Entry 1BQD (X-ray diffraction, 2.10 A resolution); this record covers chains A and B.

== Chain A (and B) ==
Molecule: Aspartate aminotransferase
From: Escherichia coli
Notes: EC 2.6.1.1; chain B of this document is another copy of the same molecule, construct and numbering; everything in this record applies to it too
UniProtKB: P00509 (AAT_ECOLI); the construct has insertions or renumbered stretches relative to UniProt, so the offset changes along the chain: 5-64 = UniProt 1-60; 66-126 = UniProt 61-121; 133-152 = UniProt 123-142; 154-231 = UniProt 143-220; 2 more segments
Sequence (396 residues; each row starts with the number of its first residue; note: 9 numbers in that range are skipped by the numbering (no residue carries them; nothing is unmodelled there)):
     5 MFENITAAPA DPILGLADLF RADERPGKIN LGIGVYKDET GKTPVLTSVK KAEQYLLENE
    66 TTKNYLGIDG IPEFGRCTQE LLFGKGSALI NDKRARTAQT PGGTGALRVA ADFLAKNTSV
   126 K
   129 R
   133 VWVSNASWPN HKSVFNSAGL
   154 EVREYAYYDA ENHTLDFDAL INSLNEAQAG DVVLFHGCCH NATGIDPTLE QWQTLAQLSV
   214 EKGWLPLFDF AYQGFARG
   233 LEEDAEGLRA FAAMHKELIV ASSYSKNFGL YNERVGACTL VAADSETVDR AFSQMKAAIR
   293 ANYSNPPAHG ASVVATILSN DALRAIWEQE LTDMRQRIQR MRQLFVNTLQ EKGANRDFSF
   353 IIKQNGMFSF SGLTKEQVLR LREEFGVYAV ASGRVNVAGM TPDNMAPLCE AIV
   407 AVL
Modified positions: K258 ((2S)-2-amino-6-[[3-hydroxy-2-methyl-5-(phosphonooxymethyl)pyridin-4-yl]methylideneamino]hexanoic acid; LLP)
Construct notes: engineered mutation A138 (Pro128 in P00509), A195 (Pro184 in P00509); modified residue (258)
Swiss-Prot annotation at these positions:
  - binding site (L-aspartate): G38, W140, N194, R386
  - modified residue: K258 (N6-(pyridoxal phosphate)lysine)

== How chain A and chain B interact ==
Contacting residue pairs (137):
  M5(A) - V125(B)  hydrophobic
  M5(A) - G183(B)
  M5(A) - L218(B)  hydrophobic
  M5(A) - E249(B)  hydrogen bond (backbone-side chain)
  F6(A) - F118(B)  hydrophobic
  F6(A) - E249(B)  hydrogen bond (backbone-side chain)
  F6(A) - L272(B)  hydrophobic
  F6(A) - V273(B)
  F6(A) - T279(B)
  F6(A) - R282(B)
  E7(A) - E249(B)
  E7(A) - R282(B)  hydrogen bond (backbone-side chain)
  I9(A) - F118(B)  hydrophobic
  I9(A) - N122(B)
  I9(A) - R282(B)  hydrogen bond (backbone-side chain)
  I9(A) - A283(B)  hydrophobic
  I9(A) - Q286(B)
  T10(A) - Q286(B)  hydrogen bond (backbone-side chain)
  A11(A) - R282(B)
  A11(A) - S285(B)
  A11(A) - Q286(B)
  A12(A) - S285(B)  hydrogen bond (backbone-side chain)
  A12(A) - Q286(B)
  D15(A) - R292(B)  salt bridge
  V39(A) - N69(B)
  V39(A) - Y70(B)  hydrophobic
  T47(A) - T66(B)
  T47(A) - T67(B)  hydrogen bond (backbone-side chain)
  P48(A) - T66(B)
  V49(A) - T66(B)
  V49(A) - T67(B)
  K54(A) - L61(B)  hydrogen bond (side chain-backbone)
  K54(A) - E64(B)  hydrogen bond (side chain-backbone)
  E57(A) - L61(B)
  E57(A) - K68(B)  salt bridge
  Q58(A) - L61(B)
  L61(A) - K54(B)  hydrogen bond (backbone-side chain)
  L61(A) - E57(B)
  L61(A) - Q58(B)
  L61(A) - L61(B)  hydrophobic
  E64(A) - K54(B)  hydrogen bond (backbone-side chain)
  T66(A) - T47(B)
  T66(A) - P48(B)
  T66(A) - V49(B)
  T67(A) - T47(B)  hydrogen bond (side chain-backbone)
  T67(A) - V49(B)
  K68(A) - V49(B)
  K68(A) - E57(B)  salt bridge
  K68(A) - G261(B)
  K68(A) - L262(B)
  K68(A) - Y263(B)
  K68(A) - N264(B)  hydrogen bond (backbone-backbone)
  K68(A) - E265(B)  salt bridge
  N69(A) - V39(B)
  N69(A) - N264(B)  hydrogen bond (backbone-side chain)
  Y70(A) - V39(B)  hydrophobic
  Y70(A) - S257(B)
  Y70(A) - K258(B)
  Y70(A) - Y263(B)  hydrophobic
  Y70(A) - R266(B)
  P106(A) - Y295(B)
  T109(A) - R292(B)
  T109(A) - N294(B)
  T109(A) - S296(B)
  G110(A) - N294(B)
  R113(A) - R113(B)
  R113(A) - D117(B)  salt bridge
  R113(A) - A293(B)  hydrogen bond (side chain-backbone)
  R113(A) - N294(B)
  D117(A) - R113(B)  salt bridge
  F118(A) - F6(B)  hydrophobic
  N122(A) - I9(B)
  V125(A) - M5(B)  hydrophobic
  N142(A) - R292(B)  hydrogen bond (side chain-backbone)
  S145(A) - A293(B)
  V146(A) - A293(B)
  G183(A) - M5(B)
  L218(A) - M5(B)  hydrophobic
  E249(A) - M5(B)  hydrogen bond (side chain-backbone)
  E249(A) - F6(B)  hydrogen bond (side chain-backbone)
  E249(A) - E7(B)
  S257(A) - Y70(B)
  K258(A) - Y70(B)
  G261(A) - K68(B)
  L262(A) - K68(B)
  Y263(A) - K68(B)
  Y263(A) - Y70(B)  hydrophobic
  N264(A) - K68(B)  hydrogen bond (backbone-backbone)
  N264(A) - N69(B)  hydrogen bond (side chain-backbone)
  N264(A) - Y70(B)
  N264(A) - P298(B)
  N264(A) - P299(B)
  N264(A) - A300(B)  hydrogen bond (backbone-backbone)
  E265(A) - K68(B)  salt bridge
  E265(A) - A300(B)
  E265(A) - H301(B)  hydrogen bond (side chain-backbone)
  R266(A) - Y70(B)
  R266(A) - Y295(B)  hydrogen bond (side chain-backbone)
  R266(A) - S296(B)
  R266(A) - N297(B)  hydrogen bond (side chain-backbone)
  R266(A) - P298(B)
  R266(A) - P299(B)
  V273(A) - F6(B)
  T279(A) - F6(B)
  R282(A) - E7(B)  hydrogen bond (side chain-backbone)
  R282(A) - I9(B)  hydrogen bond (side chain-backbone)
  R282(A) - A11(B)
  A283(A) - I9(B)  hydrophobic
  S285(A) - A11(B)
  S285(A) - A12(B)  hydrogen bond (side chain-backbone)
  Q286(A) - I9(B)
  Q286(A) - T10(B)  hydrogen bond (side chain-backbone)
  Q286(A) - A11(B)
  Q286(A) - A12(B)
  R292(A) - D15(B)  salt bridge
  R292(A) - N142(B)  hydrogen bond (backbone-side chain)
  A293(A) - R113(B)  hydrogen bond (backbone-side chain)
  A293(A) - S145(B)
  A293(A) - V146(B)
  A293(A) - S149(B)
  N294(A) - T109(B)
  N294(A) - G110(B)
  N294(A) - R113(B)
  N294(A) - N294(B)  hydrogen bond
  Y295(A) - P106(B)
  Y295(A) - R266(B)  hydrogen bond (backbone-side chain)
  S296(A) - T109(B)
  S296(A) - R266(B)
  N297(A) - R266(B)  hydrogen bond (backbone-side chain)
  P298(A) - N264(B)
  P298(A) - R266(B)
  P299(A) - N264(B)
  P299(A) - R266(B)
  P299(A) - P299(B)  hydrophobic
  A300(A) - N264(B)  hydrogen bond (backbone-backbone)
  H301(A) - E265(B)  hydrogen bond (backbone-side chain)
  H301(A) - H301(B)
Other interface residues (no listed pair), chain A (74 interface residues in all): N8, L18, V53, L60, L71, L119, K121, T123, S149, D184, I251, L272, A274, A289
Other interface residues (no listed pair), chain B (74 interface residues in all): N8, V53, L60, L71, I73, L119, K121, T123, D184, I251, A274, A289

== Overview ==
Chain A and chain B each contribute 74 residues to their interface, with 35 hydrogen bonds and 8 salt bridges.
Polar pairs include D15(A)-R292(B), E57(A)-K68(B) and K68(A)-E265(B). Curated annotation (UniProt) lists 4
L-aspartate-binding residues on chain A.
Chain A and chain B are both Aspartate aminotransferase (Escherichia coli); the structure, Aspartate
aminotransferase P138A/P195A double mutant, was determined by X-ray diffraction together with 1BQA from the
same study.
